4Y7N - chains A and F of the 13 polymer chains in the assembly; structure by X-ray diffraction, 3.30 A resolution.

# Chain A
Name: DNA-directed RNA polymerase II subunit RPB1
Organism: Saccharomyces cerevisiae (strain ATCC 204508 / S288c)
Notes: EC 2.7.7.6
Reference sequence: P04050 (RPB1_YEAST); residues 1-1733 here = UniProt positions 1-1733
Sequence (1733 residues; numbered 1 to 1733; the number before each row is that of its first residue):
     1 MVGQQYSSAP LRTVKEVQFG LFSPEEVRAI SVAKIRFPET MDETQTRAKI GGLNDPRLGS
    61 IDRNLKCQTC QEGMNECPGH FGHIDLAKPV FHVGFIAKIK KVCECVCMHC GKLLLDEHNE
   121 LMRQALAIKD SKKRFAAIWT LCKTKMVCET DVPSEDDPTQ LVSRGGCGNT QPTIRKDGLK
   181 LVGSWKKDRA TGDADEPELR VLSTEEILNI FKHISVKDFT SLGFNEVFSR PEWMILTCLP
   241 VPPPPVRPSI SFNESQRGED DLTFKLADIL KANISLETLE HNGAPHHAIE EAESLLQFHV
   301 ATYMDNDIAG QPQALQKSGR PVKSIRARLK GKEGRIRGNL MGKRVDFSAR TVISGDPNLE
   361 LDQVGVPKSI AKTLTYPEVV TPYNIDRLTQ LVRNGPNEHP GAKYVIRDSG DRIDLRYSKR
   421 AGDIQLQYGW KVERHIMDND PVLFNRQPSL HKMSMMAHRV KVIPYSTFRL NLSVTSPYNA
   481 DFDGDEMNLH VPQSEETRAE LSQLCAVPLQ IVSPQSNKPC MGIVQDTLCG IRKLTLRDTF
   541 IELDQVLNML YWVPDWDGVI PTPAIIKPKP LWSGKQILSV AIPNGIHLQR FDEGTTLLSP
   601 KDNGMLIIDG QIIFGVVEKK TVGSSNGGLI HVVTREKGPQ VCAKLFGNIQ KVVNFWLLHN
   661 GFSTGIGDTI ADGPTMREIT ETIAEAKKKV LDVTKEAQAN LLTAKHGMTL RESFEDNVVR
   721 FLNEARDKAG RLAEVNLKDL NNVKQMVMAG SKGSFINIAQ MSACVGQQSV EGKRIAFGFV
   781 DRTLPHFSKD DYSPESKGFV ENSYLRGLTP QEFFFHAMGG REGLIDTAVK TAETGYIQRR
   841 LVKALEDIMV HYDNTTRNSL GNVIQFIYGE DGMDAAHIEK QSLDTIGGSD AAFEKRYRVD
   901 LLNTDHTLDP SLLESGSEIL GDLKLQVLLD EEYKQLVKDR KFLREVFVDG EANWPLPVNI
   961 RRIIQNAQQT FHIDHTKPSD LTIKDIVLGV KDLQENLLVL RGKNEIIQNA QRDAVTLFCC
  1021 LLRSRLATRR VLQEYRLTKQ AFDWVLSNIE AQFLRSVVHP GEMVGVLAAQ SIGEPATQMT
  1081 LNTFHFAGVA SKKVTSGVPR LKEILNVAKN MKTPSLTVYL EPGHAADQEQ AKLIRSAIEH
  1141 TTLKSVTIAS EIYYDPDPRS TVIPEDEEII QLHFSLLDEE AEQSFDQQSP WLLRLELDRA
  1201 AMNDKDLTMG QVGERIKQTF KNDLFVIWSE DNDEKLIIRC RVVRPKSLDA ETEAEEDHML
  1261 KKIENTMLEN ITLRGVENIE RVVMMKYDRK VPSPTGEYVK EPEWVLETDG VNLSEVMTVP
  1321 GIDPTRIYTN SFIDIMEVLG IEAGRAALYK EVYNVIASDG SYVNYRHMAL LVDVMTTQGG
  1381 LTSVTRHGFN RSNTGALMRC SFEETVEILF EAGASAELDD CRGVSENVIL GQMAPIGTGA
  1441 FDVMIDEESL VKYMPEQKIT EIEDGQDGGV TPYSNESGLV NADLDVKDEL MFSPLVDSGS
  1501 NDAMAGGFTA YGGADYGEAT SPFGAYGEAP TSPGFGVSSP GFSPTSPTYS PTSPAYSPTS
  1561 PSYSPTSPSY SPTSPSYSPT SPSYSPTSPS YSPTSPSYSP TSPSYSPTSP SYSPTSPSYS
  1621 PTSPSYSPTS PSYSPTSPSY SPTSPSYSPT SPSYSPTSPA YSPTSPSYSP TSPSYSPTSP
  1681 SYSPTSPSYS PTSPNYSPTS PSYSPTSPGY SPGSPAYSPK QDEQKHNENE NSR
Unresolved in the structure: 1-2, 149-150, 155-160, 187-198, 1082-1091, 1177-1186, 1244-1253, 1446-1733
Bound ions: Zn2+ site 1: Cys67, Gln68, Cys70, Cys77, His80; Zn2+ site 2: Cys107, Cys110, Cys148, Cys167; Mg2+: Asp481, Asp483, Asp485 (shared with 1 residue of chain R)
Small-molecule neighbours: phosphomethylphosphonic acid guanylate ester (G2P): Arg446, Gln447, Pro448, Asn479, Asp481, Asp483, Thr831
UniProt features mapped onto this chain:
  - region: Pro248 to Asp260 (Lid loop), Asn306 to Lys323 (Rudder loop), Pro810 to Glu822 (Bridging helix)
  - binding site (Zn(2+)): Cys67, Cys70, Cys77, His80, Cys107, Cys110, Cys148, Cys167
  - binding site (Mg(2+)): Asp481, Asp483, Asp485
  - modified residue: Thr1471 (Phosphothreonine)
  - cross-link (Glycyl lysine isopeptide (Lys-Gly)): Lys695 (interchain with G-Cter in ubiquitin), Lys1246 (interchain with G-Cter in ubiquitin), Lys1350 (interchain with G-Cter in ubiquitin)
  - natural variant: Ser1653 to Pro1659 (deletion: In strain: A364A)
  - mutagenesis: Lys1246 (K1246R: Impairs ubiquitination during transcription stress)

# Chain F
Name: DNA-directed RNA polymerases I, II, and III subunit RPABC2
Organism: Saccharomyces cerevisiae (strain ATCC 204508 / S288c)
Reference sequence: P20435 (RPAB2_YEAST); numbering as in UniProt (aligned over 1-155)
Sequence (155 residues; row label = number of the first residue in the row):
     1 MSDYEEAFND GNENFEDFDV EHFSDEETYE EKPQFKDGET TDANGKTIVT GGNGPEDFQQ
    61 HEQIRRKTLK EKAIPKDQRA TTPYMTKYER ARILGTRALQ ISMNAPVFVD LEGETDPLRI
   121 AMKELAEKKI PLVIRRYLPD GSFEDWSVEE LIVDL
Unresolved in the structure: 1-71
UniProt features mapped onto this chain:
  - region: Leu111 to Leu132 (Leucine-zipper)
  - modified residue: Ser24 (Phosphoserine)

# How chain A and chain F interact
Residue-residue contacts (59; chain A residue first):
  Val379(A) with Ser102(F)
  Val380(A) with Asn104(F)
  Thr381(A) with Ser102(F); Asn104(F)
  Tyr383(A) with Ile101(F), hydrophobic; Val107(F); Thr115(F)
  Glu495(A) with Ala98(F); Leu99(F); Ser102(F); Pro117(F)
  Glu496(A) with Gly95(F); Leu99(F)
  Ala499(A) with Ala91(F); Gly95(F)
  Gln503(A) with Arg90(F), hydrogen bond; Ala91(F)
  Leu504(A) with Lys87(F); Ala91(F), hydrophobic
  His851(A) with Pro139(F)
  Tyr852(A) with Thr81(F); Thr86(F); Glu89(F), hydrogen bond; Arg136(F); Tyr137(F); Leu138(F)
  Asp853(A) with Pro139(F)
  Arg857(A) with Pro139(F)
  Arg1001(A) with Ala80(F); Thr81(F); Pro83(F)
  Leu1054(A) with Tyr84(F)
  Arg1055(A) with Asp154(F), salt bridge
  His1059(A) with Thr86(F); Lys87(F), hydrogen bond (side chain-backbone)
  Pro1060(A) with Thr86(F); Tyr88(F)
  Glu1062(A) with Lys87(F), salt bridge; Tyr88(F), hydrogen bond
  Met1433(A) with Arg92(F)
  Gly1437(A) with Tyr88(F)
  Thr1438(A) with Tyr88(F); Arg92(F), hydrogen bond (backbone-side chain)
  Phe1441(A) with Tyr88(F); Glu89(F); Arg92(F); Arg135(F)
  Asp1442(A) with Val133(F); Ile134(F); Arg135(F), hydrogen bond (backbone-backbone); Tyr137(F), hydrogen bond
  Val1443(A) with Arg92(F); Ile93(F), hydrophobic; Val133(F)
  Met1444(A) with Leu132(F); Val133(F), hydrogen bond (backbone-backbone); Arg135(F); Asp145(F)
  Ile1445(A) with Pro131(F)
Other interface residues (no listed pair), chain A (33 interface residues in all): Pro382, Ser502, Gly1002, Ala1051, Gly1061, Ala1440
Other interface residues (no listed pair), chain F (39 interface residues in all): Thr82, Met85, Leu94, Met103, Ala105, Leu118, Ile120

# Overview
33 residues of chain A and 39 residues of chain F are in contact; the contacts include 8 hydrogen bonds and 2
salt bridges. Polar contacts include Arg1055(A)-Asp154(F), Glu1062(A)-Lys87(F) and Gln503(A)-Arg90(F). Chain A
binds phosphomethylphosphonic acid guanylate ester.
Here chain A is DNA-directed RNA polymerase II subunit RPB1 and chain F is DNA-directed RNA polymerases I, II,
and III subunit RPABC2, both from Saccharomyces cerevisiae (strain ATCC 204508 / S288c). Entry 4Y7N (The
Structure Insight into 5-Carboxycytosine Recognition by RNA Polymerase II during Transcription Elongation) was
determined by X-ray diffraction, deposited together with 4Y52.
